Entry 9DH2 (X-ray diffraction, 2.98 A resolution); this record covers chains A and D of the 6 polymer chains in the assembly.

== Chain A ==
Name: Fab heavy chain
Organism: Homo sapiens
Notes: antibody fragment or engineered binder
Chain sequence (220 residues; each row starts with the number of its first residue):
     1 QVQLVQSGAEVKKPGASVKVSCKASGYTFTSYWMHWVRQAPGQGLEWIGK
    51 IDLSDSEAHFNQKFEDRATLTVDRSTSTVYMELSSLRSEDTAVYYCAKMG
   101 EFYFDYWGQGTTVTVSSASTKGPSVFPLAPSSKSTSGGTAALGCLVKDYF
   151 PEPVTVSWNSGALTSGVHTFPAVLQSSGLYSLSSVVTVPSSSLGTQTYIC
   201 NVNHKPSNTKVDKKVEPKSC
Unresolved in the structure: 1, 219-220
Cystine bridges: Cys-22/Cys-96, Cys-144/Cys-200

== Chain D ==
Name: Fab light chain
Organism: Homo sapiens
Notes: antibody fragment or engineered binder
Chain sequence (212 residues; row label = number of the first residue in the row):
     1 DIQMTQSPSSLSASVGDRVTITCRTSGNIYNYLAWYQQKPGKAPKLLIYN
    51 AKTLADAVPSRFSGSGSGTDYTLTISSLQPEDFATYYCQHFWSIPWTFGG
   101 GTKVEIKRTVAAPSVFIFPPSDEQLKSGTASVVCLLNNFYPREAKVQWKV
   151 DNALQSGNSQESVTEQDSKDSTYSLSSTLTLSKADYEKHKVYACEVTQGT
   201 TSVTKSFNRGEC
Unresolved in the structure: 212
Cystine bridges: Cys-23/Cys-88, Cys-134/Cys-194

== Interface between chain A and chain D ==
Pairs across the interface (63):
  His-35(A) with Trp-96(D)
  Gln-39(A) with Gln-38(D), hydrogen bond; Tyr-87(D), hydrogen bond
  Gln-43(A) with Tyr-87(D)
  Gly-44(A) with Tyr-87(D)
  Leu-45(A) with Pro-44(D), hydrophobic; Phe-98(D)
  Trp-47(A) with Ile-94(D), hydrophobic; Pro-95(D), hydrophobic; Trp-96(D)
  His-59(A) with Ile-94(D)
  Asn-61(A) with Pro-95(D)
  Tyr-95(A) with Lys-42(D); Ala-43(D), hydrophobic
  Met-99(A) with Phe-91(D), hydrophobic; Trp-96(D), hydrophobic
  Phe-102(A) with Tyr-49(D), hydrophobic; Asn-50(D)
  Tyr-103(A) with Leu-46(D), hydrophobic; Tyr-49(D), hydrophobic; Phe-91(D), hydrophobic
  Phe-104(A) with Tyr-36(D); Gln-89(D); Trp-96(D), hydrophobic
  Trp-107(A) with Pro-44(D), hydrophobic
  Phe-126(A) with Ser-121(D); Gln-124(D)
  Pro-127(A) with Ser-121(D)
  Leu-128(A) with Phe-118(D), hydrophobic; Val-133(D), hydrophobic
  Ala-129(A) with Phe-118(D)
  Lys-133(A) with Ile-117(D), hydrogen bond (backbone-backbone); Pro-119(D); Lys-205(D); Phe-207(D)
  Ser-134(A) with Phe-116(D); Phe-118(D)
  Thr-135(A) with Phe-116(D)
  Ser-136(A) with Phe-116(D)
  Ala-141(A) with Phe-116(D), hydrophobic; Phe-118(D)
  Leu-145(A) with Ser-131(D)
  Lys-147(A) with Gln-124(D); Ser-131(D)
  His-168(A) with Asn-137(D); Thr-164(D); Ser-174(D)
  Phe-170(A) with Leu-135(D), hydrophobic; Ser-162(D); Thr-164(D); Ser-174(D); Leu-175(D); Ser-176(D)
  Pro-171(A) with Ser-162(D), hydrogen bond (backbone-side chain); Val-163(D)
  Val-173(A) with Gln-160(D); Ser-162(D)
  Leu-174(A) with Gln-160(D), hydrogen bond (backbone-side chain)
  Gln-175(A) with Gln-160(D)
  Val-185(A) with Leu-135(D), hydrophobic
  Thr-187(A) with Asn-137(D)
  Lys-213(A) with Glu-123(D), salt bridge
  Lys-218(A) with Pro-119(D)
Interface residues without a listed pair, chain A (41 interface residues in all): Glu-46, Phe-60, Gly-108, Ser-131, Leu-142, Ser-183
Interface residues without a listed pair, chain D (38 interface residues in all): Gly-99, Gly-100, Glu-161

== In short ==
The interface between chain A and chain D involves 41 residues on one side and 38 on the other; the contacts
include 5 hydrogen bonds and 1 salt bridge. Polar pairs include Lys-213(A)/Glu-123(D), Gln-39(A)/Gln-38(D) and
Gln-39(A)/Tyr-87(D).
Here chain A is Fab heavy chain and chain D is Fab light chain, both from Homo sapiens. Entry 9DH2 (Structure
of Fab in complex with NKG2D extracellular domain) was determined by X-ray diffraction.
